8IMK - chains U and Z of the 54 polymer chains in the assembly; structure by electron microscopy, 2.48 A resolution.

Chain U:
Name: ApcB1
Source organism: Anthocerotibacter panamensis
Sequence (158 residues; row label = number of the first residue in the row):
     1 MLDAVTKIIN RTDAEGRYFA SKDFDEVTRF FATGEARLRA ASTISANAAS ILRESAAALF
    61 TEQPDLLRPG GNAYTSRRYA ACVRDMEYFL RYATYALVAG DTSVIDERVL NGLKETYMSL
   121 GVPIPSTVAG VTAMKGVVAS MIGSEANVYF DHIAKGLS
Ligand contacts:
  - phycocyanobilin (CYC), molecule 1: Leu59, Leu66, Asn72, Ala73, Arg77, Arg78, Ala81, Cys82, Arg84, Asp85, Met86, Tyr88, Phe89, Tyr92, Arg108, Val109, Leu113, Thr116, Tyr117, Leu120, Val122, Pro123, Ser126, Thr127
  - phycocyanobilin (CYC), molecule 2: Leu67, Tyr74, Thr75, Ser76, Tyr79

Chain Z:
Name: ApcC1
Source organism: Anthocerotibacter panamensis
Sequence (60 residues; row label = number of the first residue in the row):
     1 MARTISITAC VPRRTKSVGA SREIQNVYFT KRISFDQFTP EYQRIHRQGG TILNVQCMGS
Not modelled in the structure: 1, 60
Ligand contacts:
  - phycocyanobilin (CYC), molecule 1: Arg3, Phe35, Phe38, Thr39, Tyr42, Gln43
  - phycocyanobilin (CYC), molecule 2: Arg13, Arg14, Val18, Arg22, Glu23, Ile24, Val27

Chain U / chain Z interface:
Pairs across the interface (24; chain U residue first):
  Arg77(U) with Arg3(Z); Phe35(Z)
  Arg84(U) with Thr39(Z)
  Tyr88(U) with Thr39(Z); Gln43(Z), hydrogen bond
  Tyr92(U) with Arg47(Z)
  Glu107(U) with His46(Z), hydrogen bond (backbone-side chain)
  Arg108(U) with His46(Z), hydrogen bond (side chain-backbone); Arg47(Z)
  Val109(U) with Tyr42(Z), hydrogen bond (backbone-side chain)
  Asn111(U) with Tyr42(Z), hydrogen bond (backbone-side chain); His46(Z), hydrogen bond (backbone-side chain); Gly50(Z); Thr51(Z); Ile52(Z), hydrogen bond (side chain-backbone)
  Gly112(U) with Tyr42(Z); Ile52(Z)
  Leu113(U) with Tyr42(Z)
  Glu115(U) with Val55(Z)
  Thr116(U) with Phe38(Z); Tyr42(Z); Val55(Z)
  Ser119(U) with Val55(Z), hydrogen bond (side chain-backbone)
  Leu120(U) with Phe35(Z), hydrophobic
Interface residues without a listed pair, chain Z (16 interface residues in all): Leu53, Asn54, Gln56, Cys57

Summary:
Chain U and chain Z form an interface of 14 and 16 residues respectively; the contacts include 8 hydrogen
bonds. Polar contacts include Tyr88(U)-Gln43(Z), Glu107(U)-His46(Z) and Arg108(U)-His46(Z). One
phycocyanobilin molecule is bound between chain U and chain Z. Chain U binds phycocyanobilin.
Here chain U is ApcB1 and chain Z is ApcC1, both from Anthocerotibacter panamensis. Entry 8IMK (D3-D4, D1-D2,
D'3-D'4, D'1-D'2 cylinder in cyanobacterial phycobilisome from Anthocerotibacter panamensis (Cluster C)) was
determined by electron microscopy (same publication as 8IMI, 8IMJ, 8IML, 8IMM, 8IMN and 8IMO).
